3EIY - chain A; structure by X-ray diffraction, 2.10 A resolution.

== Chain A ==
Protein: Inorganic pyrophosphatase
From: Burkholderia pseudomallei 1710b
Notes: EC 3.6.1.1
UniProtKB: Q3JUV5 (Q3JUV5_BURP1); residues 1-175 here = UniProt positions 1-175
Chain sequence (196 residues; each row starts with the number of its first residue; numbers below 1 keep their minus sign (Met-20 is residue -20)):
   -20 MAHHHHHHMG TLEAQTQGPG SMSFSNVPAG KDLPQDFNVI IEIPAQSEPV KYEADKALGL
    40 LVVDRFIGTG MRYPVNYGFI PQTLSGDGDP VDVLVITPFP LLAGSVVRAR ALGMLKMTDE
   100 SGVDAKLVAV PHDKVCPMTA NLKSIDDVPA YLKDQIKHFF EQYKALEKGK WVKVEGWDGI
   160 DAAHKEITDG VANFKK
Unresolved in the structure: -20 to 1
Construct notes: expression tag (-20 to 0)
Bound ions: K+: Asp11, Leu12, Gln14; Na+ site 1: Asp71, Asp103, Ala104; Na+ site 2: Asp98, Asp103 (together with pyrophosphate)
Small-molecule neighbours: pyrophosphate (POP): Lys30, Glu32, Asp43, Arg44, Tyr56, Asp68, Asp71, Asp98, Glu99, Asp103, Lys105, Tyr142, Lys143

== In short ==
Ligands of chain A: pyrophosphate. Asp11, Leu12 and Gln14 form the K+ site. Asp71, Asp103 and Ala104 form the
Na+ site 1.
Chain A is Inorganic pyrophosphatase (Burkholderia pseudomallei 1710b); the structure, Crystal structure of
inorganic pyrophosphatase from burkholderia pseudomallei with bound pyrophosphate, was determined by X-ray
diffraction (same publication as 3EJ0).
